Entry 3I89 (X-ray diffraction, 3.00 A resolution); this record covers chains A and B.

Chain A:
Protein: DNA damage-binding protein 1
Organism: Homo sapiens
UniProtKB: Q16531 (DDB1_HUMAN); residues 1-1140 here = UniProt positions 1-1140
Amino-acid sequence (1143 residues; each row starts with the number of its first residue; numbers below 1 keep their minus sign (Gly-2 is residue -2)):
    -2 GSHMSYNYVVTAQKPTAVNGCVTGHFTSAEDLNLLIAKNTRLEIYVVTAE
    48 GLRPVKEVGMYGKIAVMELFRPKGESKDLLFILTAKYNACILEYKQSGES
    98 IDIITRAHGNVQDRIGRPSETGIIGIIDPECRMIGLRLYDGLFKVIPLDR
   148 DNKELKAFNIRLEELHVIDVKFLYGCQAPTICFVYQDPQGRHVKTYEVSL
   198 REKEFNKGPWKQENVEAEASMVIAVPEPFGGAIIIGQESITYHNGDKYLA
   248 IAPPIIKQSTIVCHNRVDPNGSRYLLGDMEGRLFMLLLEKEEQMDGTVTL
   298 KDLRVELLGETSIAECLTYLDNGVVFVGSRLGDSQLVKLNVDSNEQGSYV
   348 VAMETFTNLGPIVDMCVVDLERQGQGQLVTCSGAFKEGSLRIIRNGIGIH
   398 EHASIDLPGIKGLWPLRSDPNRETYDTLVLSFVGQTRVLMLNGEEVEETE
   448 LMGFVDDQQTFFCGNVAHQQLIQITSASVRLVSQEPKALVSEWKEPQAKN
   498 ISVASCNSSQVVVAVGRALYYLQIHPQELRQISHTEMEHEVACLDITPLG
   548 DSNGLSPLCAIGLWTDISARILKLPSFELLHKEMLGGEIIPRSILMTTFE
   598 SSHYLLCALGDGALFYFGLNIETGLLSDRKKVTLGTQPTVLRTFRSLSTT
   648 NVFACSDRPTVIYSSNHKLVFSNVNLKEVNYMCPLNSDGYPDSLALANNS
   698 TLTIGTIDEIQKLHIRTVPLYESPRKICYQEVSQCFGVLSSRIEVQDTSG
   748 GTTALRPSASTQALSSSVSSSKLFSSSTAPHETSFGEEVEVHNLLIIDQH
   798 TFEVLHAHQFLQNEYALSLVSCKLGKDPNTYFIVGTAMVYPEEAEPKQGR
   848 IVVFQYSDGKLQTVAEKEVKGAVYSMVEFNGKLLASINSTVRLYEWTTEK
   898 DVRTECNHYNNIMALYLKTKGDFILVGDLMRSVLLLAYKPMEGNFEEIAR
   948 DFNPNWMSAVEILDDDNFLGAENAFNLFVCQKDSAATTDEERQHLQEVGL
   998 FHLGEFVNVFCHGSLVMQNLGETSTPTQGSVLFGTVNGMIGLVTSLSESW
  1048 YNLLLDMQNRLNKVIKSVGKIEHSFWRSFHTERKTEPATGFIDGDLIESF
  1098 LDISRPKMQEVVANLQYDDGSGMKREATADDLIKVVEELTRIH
Not modelled in the structure: -2 to 0, 774-782, 1016-1022, 1112-1121
Sequence notes: expression tag (-2 to 0)
Disulfides: Cys18-Cys313
Swiss-Prot annotation at these positions:
  - modified residue: Ser2 (N-acetylserine), Lys1067 (N6-acetyllysine), Thr1125 (Phosphothreonine)
  - cross-link: Lys1121 (Glycyl lysine isopeptide (Lys-Gly) (interchain with G-Cter in SUMO2))
  - natural variant: Asp184 to Gln186 (deletion: In WHIKERS), Arg188 (R188Q: In WHIKERS; R188W: In WHIKERS), Glu213 (E213K: In WHIKERS), Phe429 (F429V: In WHIKERS)
  - mutagenesis: Tyr316 to Asn319 (Impairs interaction with DDA1), Glu537 (E537A: Slightly impairs interaction with CUL4A), Trp561 (W561A: Strongly impairs interaction with CUL4A), Glu840 to Glu842 (Impairs interaction with AMBRA1, DTL, DET1, DCAF1, DCAF5, DCAF11 and DCAF8), Met910 to Tyr913 (Impairs interaction with AMBRA1, DTL and DCAF5), Trp953 (W953A: Impairs interaction with AMBRA1, ERCC8, DCAF5 and DCAF11)
What the authors report for this chain:
  - mutagenesis - A381E/F382D: decreased binding to SV5-V
  - mutagenesis - A381E/F382D: unchanged binding to Trpc4AP

Chain B:
Protein: WD repeat-containing protein 22
UniProtKB: Q96JK2 (WDR22_HUMAN); residue numbers follow UniProt; this construct covers 13-25
Amino-acid sequence (13 residues; each row starts with the number of its first residue):
    13 SVVGFLSQRGLHG

Chain A / chain B interface:
Pairs across the interface (20; chain A residue first):
  Arg327(A) - Leu23(B)
  Arg327(A) - His24(B)  hydrogen bond (side chain-backbone)
  Arg327(A) - Gly25(B)
  Leu328(A) - Leu23(B)  hydrophobic
  Tyr812(A) - Val15(B)  hydrophobic
  Val836(A) - Val15(B)  hydrophobic
  Glu840(A) - Ser13(B)
  Ala841(A) - Ser13(B)
  Ala841(A) - Val14(B)  hydrogen bond (backbone-backbone)
  Pro843(A) - Val14(B)
  Tyr871(A) - Val14(B)
  Met910(A) - Val14(B)  hydrophobic
  Leu912(A) - Leu18(B)  hydrophobic
  Tyr913(A) - Arg21(B)
  Met954(A) - Arg21(B)  hydrogen bond (backbone-side chain)
  Asn970(A) - Arg21(B)
  Phe1003(A) - Arg21(B)
  Val1033(A) - Gly22(B)
  Val1033(A) - Leu23(B)
  Val1033(A) - His24(B)
Interface residues without a listed pair, chain A (23 interface residues in all): Pro358, Ala381, Phe382, Arg722, Glu842, Trp953, Ser955, Asn1005
Interface residues without a listed pair, chain B (10 interface residues in all): Ser19

Summary:
Chain A and chain B form an interface of 23 and 10 residues respectively, with 3 hydrogen bonds. Polar pairs
include Arg327(A)-His24(B), Met954(A)-Arg21(B) and Ala841(A)-Val14(B). UniProt lists 14 mutagenesis sites on
chain A. The paper reports that A381E/F382D of chain A reduce binding to SV5-V; A381E/F382D of chain A leave
binding to Trpc4AP unchanged.
Here chain A is DNA damage-binding protein 1 (Homo sapiens) and chain B is WD repeat-containing protein 22.
Entry 3I89 (Crystal Structure of DDB1 in Complex with the H-Box Motif of WDR22) was determined by X-ray
diffraction (same publication as 3I7H, 3I7K, 3I7L, 3I7N, 3I7O, 3I7P, 3I8C and 3I8E).
